Entry 8OXI (X-ray diffraction, 1.51 A resolution); this record covers chain A.

Chain A:
Protein: BgtE-5845_p
Organism: Blumeria graminis f. sp. tritici
UniProt: A0A1L5JEG4 (A0A1L5JEG4_BLUGR); residues 2-99 here correspond to UniProt positions 22-119 (UniProt number = residue number + 20)
Amino-acid sequence (104 residues; row label = number of the first residue in the row; numbers below 1 keep their minus sign (Gly-4 is residue -4)):
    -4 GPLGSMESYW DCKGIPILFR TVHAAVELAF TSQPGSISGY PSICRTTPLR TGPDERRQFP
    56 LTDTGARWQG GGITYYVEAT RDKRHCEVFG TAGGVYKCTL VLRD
Disordered / not traced: 40-47, 99
Sequence notes: expression tag (-4 to 1)
Disulfides: Cys7-Cys93

In short:
Chain A is BgtE-5845_p (Blumeria graminis f. sp. tritici); the structure, crystal structure of powdery mildews
Blumeria graminis f. sp. tritici AVRPM2(1), was determined by X-ray diffraction, deposited together with 8OXH,
8OXJ, 8OXK, 8OXL and 8PHY.
